PDB entry 2W5M | X-ray diffraction, 1.80 A resolution | chain A

# Chain A
Name: Ribonuclease pancreatic
From: Bos taurus
Notes: EC 3.1.27.5
UniProt: P61823 (RNAS1_BOVIN); residues 1-124 here correspond to UniProt positions 27-150 (UniProt number = residue number + 26)
Amino-acid sequence (124 residues; each row starts with the number of its first residue):
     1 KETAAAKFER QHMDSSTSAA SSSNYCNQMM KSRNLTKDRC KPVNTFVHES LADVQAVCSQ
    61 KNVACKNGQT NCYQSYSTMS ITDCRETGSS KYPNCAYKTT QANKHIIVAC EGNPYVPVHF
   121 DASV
Swiss-Prot annotation at these positions:
  - active site: H12 (Proton acceptor), H119 (Proton donor)
  - binding site (substrate): K7, R10, K41 to T45, K66, R85
  - glycosylation: K1 (N-linked (Glc) (glycation) lysine), K7 (N-linked (Glc) (glycation) lysine), N34 (N-linked (GlcNAc...) asparagine), K37 (N-linked (Glc) (glycation) lysine), K41 (N-linked (Glc) (glycation) lysine)
Disulfides: C26-C84, C40-C95, C58-C110, C65-C72
Ligand contacts: pyrophosphate (POP): Q11, H12, K41, N44, V118, H119, F120
What the authors report for this chain:
  - binding site for pyrophosphate: Q11, H12, K41, V43, T45, V118, H119, F120

# In short
Chain A binds pyrophosphate. From UniProt: active-site residues H12 and H119 and 9 substrate-binding residues.
The paper reports a binding site for pyrophosphate at Q11, H12 and K41 among others.
Chain A is Ribonuclease pancreatic (Bos taurus); the structure, Rnase A-pyrophosphate ion complex, was
determined by X-ray diffraction, deposited together with 2W5G, 2W5I, 2W5K and 2W5L.
